Entry 9BGO (electron microscopy, 4.20 A resolution (low resolution: residue-level contacts below are approximate; hydrogen-bond / salt-bridge calls are withheld)); this record covers chains A and B of the 12 polymer chains in the assembly.

== Chain A (and B) ==
Protein: gp72
Source organism: Pseudomonas phage vB_PaeP_DEV
Notes: chain B of this document is another copy of the same molecule, construct and numbering; everything in this record applies to it too
UniProt: A0A2K8HKQ8 (A0A2K8HKQ8_9CAUD); numbering as in UniProt (aligned over 1-521)
Chain sequence (521 residues; row label = number of the first residue in the row):
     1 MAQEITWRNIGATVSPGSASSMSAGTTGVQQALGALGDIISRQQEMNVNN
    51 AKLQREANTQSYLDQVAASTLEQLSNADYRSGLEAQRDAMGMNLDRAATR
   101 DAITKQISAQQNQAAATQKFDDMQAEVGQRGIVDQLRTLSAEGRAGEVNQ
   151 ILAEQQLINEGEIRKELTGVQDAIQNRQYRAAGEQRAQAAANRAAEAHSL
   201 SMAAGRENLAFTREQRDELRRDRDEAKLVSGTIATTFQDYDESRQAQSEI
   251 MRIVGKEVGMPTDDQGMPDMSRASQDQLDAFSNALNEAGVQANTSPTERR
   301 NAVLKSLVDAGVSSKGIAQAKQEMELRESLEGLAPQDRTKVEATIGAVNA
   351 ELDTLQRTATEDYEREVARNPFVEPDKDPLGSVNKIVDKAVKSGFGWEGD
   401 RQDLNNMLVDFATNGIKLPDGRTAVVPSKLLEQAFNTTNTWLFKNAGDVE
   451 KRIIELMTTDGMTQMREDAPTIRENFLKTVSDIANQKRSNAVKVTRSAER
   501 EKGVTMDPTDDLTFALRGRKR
Unresolved in the structure: 1-94, 153-161, 206-210, 504-521

== Interface between chain A and chain B ==
Pairs across the interface - 12 pairs, chain A then chain B:
  Gln-118(A) with Arg-365(B)
  Asp-122(A) with Arg-365(B)
  Gln-129(A) with Gln-175(B); Tyr-179(B)
  Ala-246(A) with Ala-350(B)
  Glu-249(A) with Asn-176(B)
  Ile-250(A) with Ala-343(B); Thr-344(B); Ala-347(B)
  Arg-252(A) with Gly-169(B)
  Thr-262(A) with Lys-165(B)
  Glu-287(A) with Glu-501(B)
Interface residues without a listed pair, chain A (12 interface residues in all): Met-123, Asp-263, Gly-289
Interface residues without a listed pair, chain B (14 interface residues in all): Arg-180, Val-348, Arg-357

== Overview ==
12 residues of chain A face 14 of chain B across their interface.
Both chains are gp72 (Pseudomonas phage vB_PaeP_DEV). Entry 9BGO (Pseudomonas phage DEV gp72 ejection protein
(pre-ejection conformation)) was determined by electron microscopy (same publication as 9COD, 9BGM, 9BGN and
8VXQ).
